7WUQ - chains A and R of the 5 polymer chains in the assembly; structure by electron microscopy, 2.90 A resolution.

== Chain A ==
Name: Guanine nucleotide-binding protein G(s) subunit alpha isoforms short
Source organism: Homo sapiens
UniProtKB: P63092 (GNAS2_HUMAN); numbering as in UniProt (aligned over 1-394)
Amino-acid sequence (394 residues; numbered 1 to 394; the number before each row is that of its first residue):
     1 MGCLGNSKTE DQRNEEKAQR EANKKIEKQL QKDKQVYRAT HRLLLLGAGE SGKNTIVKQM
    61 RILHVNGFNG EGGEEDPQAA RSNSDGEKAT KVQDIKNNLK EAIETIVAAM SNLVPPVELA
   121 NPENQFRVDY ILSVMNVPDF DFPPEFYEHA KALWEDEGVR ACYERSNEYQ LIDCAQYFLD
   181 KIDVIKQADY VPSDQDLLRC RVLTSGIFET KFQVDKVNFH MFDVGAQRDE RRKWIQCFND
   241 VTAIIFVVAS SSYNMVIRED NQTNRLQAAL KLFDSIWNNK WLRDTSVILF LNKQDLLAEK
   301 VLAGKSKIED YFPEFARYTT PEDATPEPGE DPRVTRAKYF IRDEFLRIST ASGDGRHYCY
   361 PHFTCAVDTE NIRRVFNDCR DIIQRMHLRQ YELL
Unresolved in the structure: 1-8, 48-204, 253-262, 305-306, 365-366
Differences from the reference sequence: engineered mutation Asn54 (Ser in P63092), Ala226 (Gly in P63092), Ala268 (Glu in P63092), Lys271 (Asn in P63092), Asp274 (Lys in P63092), Lys280 (Arg in P63092), Asp284 (Thr in P63092), Thr285 (Ile in P63092)

== Chain R ==
Name: Adhesion G-protein coupled receptor G2, mCherry
Source organism: Mus musculus
UniProtKB: Q8CJ12 (AGRG2_MOUSE); residues 597-1009 carry their UniProt numbers (413 of 649 residues fall inside the UniProt entry; the rest is not from it)
Amino-acid sequence (683 residues; each row starts with the number of its first residue):
   581 MKTIIALSYI FCLVFAHLTS FGILLDLSRT SLPPSQMMAL TFITYIGCGL SSIFLSVTLV
   641 TYIAFEKIRR DYPSKILIQL CAALLLLNLI FLLDSWIALY NTRGFCIAVA VFLHYFLLVS
   701 FTWMGLEAFH MYLALVKVFN TYIRKYILKF CIVGWGIPAV VVSIVLTISP DNYGIGSYGK
   761 FPNGTPDDFC WINSNVVFYI TVVGYFCVIF LLNVSMFIVV LVQLCRIKKK KQLGAQRKTS
   821 IQDLRSIAGL TFLLGITWGF AFFAWGPVNV TFMYLFAIFN TLQGFFIFIF YCAAKENVRK
   881 QWRRYLCCGK LRLAENSDWS KTATNGLKKQ TVNQGVSSSS NSLQSSCNST NSTTLLVNSD
   941 CSVHASGNGN ASTERNGVSF SVQNGDVCLH DLTGKQHMFS DKEDSCNGKS RIALRRTSKR
  1001 GSLHFIEQMH HHHHHHHGSA ENLYFQGMVS KGEEDNMAII KEFMRFKVHM EGSVNGHEFE
  1061 IEGEGEGRPY EGTQTAKLKV TKGGPLPFAW DILSPQFMYG SKAYVKHPAD IPDYLKLSFP
  1121 EGFKWERVMN FEDGGVVTVT QDSSLQDGEF IYKVKLRGTN FPSDGPVMQK KTMGWEASSE
  1181 RMYPEDGALK GEIKQRLKLK DGGHYDAEVK TTYKAKKPVQ LPGAYNVNIK LDITSHNEDY
  1241 TIVEQYERAE GRHSTGGMDE LYK
Unresolved in the structure: 581-596, 758-767, 846, 886-1263
Cystine bridges: Cys686-Cys770
Differences from the reference sequence: expression tag (581-596); linker (1010-1027)
UniProt features mapped onto this chain:
  - region: Ser600 to Ser611 (Stachel)
  - binding site (3beta-hydroxyandrost-5-en-17-one): Asn860
  - site: Leu598, Thr599 (Cleavage)
  - modified residue: Ser1002 (Phosphoserine)
  - glycosylation: Asn849 (N-linked (GlcNAc...) asparagine)

== How chain A and chain R interact ==
Residue-residue contacts (66):
  Gln31(A) - Arg724(R)
  Lys34(A) - Tyr722(R)
  Gln35(A) - Tyr722(R)  hydrogen bond (side chain-backbone)
  Arg38(A) - Tyr652(R)
  Arg38(A) - Tyr722(R)
  Ala39(A) - Asn720(R)
  His41(A) - Phe719(R)
  Lys216(A) - Asn720(R)  hydrogen bond (backbone-side chain)
  Val217(A) - Phe719(R)  hydrophobic
  Val217(A) - Asn720(R)
  Phe219(A) - Phe719(R)  hydrophobic
  Glu322(A) - Lys811(R)  salt bridge
  Arg342(A) - Gln812(R)
  Asp343(A) - Gln812(R)
  Asp343(A) - Leu813(R)
  Leu346(A) - Gln812(R)
  Leu346(A) - Leu813(R)
  Arg347(A) - Leu813(R)
  Thr350(A) - Gln812(R)
  Thr350(A) - Leu813(R)
  Tyr358(A) - Lys810(R)
  Tyr358(A) - Gln812(R)  hydrogen bond
  Cys359(A) - Gln812(R)  hydrogen bond (backbone-side chain)
  Tyr360(A) - Lys810(R)
  Pro361(A) - Gln812(R)
  Phe376(A) - Phe719(R)  hydrophobic
  Cys379(A) - Phe719(R)
  Arg380(A) - Val716(R)  hydrogen bond (side chain-backbone)
  Arg380(A) - Val718(R)
  Arg380(A) - Phe719(R)
  Asp381(A) - Ile807(R)
  Asp381(A) - Lys810(R)  salt bridge
  Ile383(A) - Val718(R)  hydrophobic
  Ile383(A) - Phe719(R)  hydrophobic
  Gln384(A) - Leu715(R)  hydrogen bond (side chain-backbone)
  Gln384(A) - Val718(R)
  Arg385(A) - Ile807(R)
  Arg385(A) - Lys810(R)
  His387(A) - Ala714(R)  hydrogen bond (side chain-backbone)
  Leu388(A) - Leu715(R)  hydrophobic
  Leu388(A) - Val800(R)  hydrophobic
  Leu388(A) - Leu804(R)  hydrophobic
  Leu388(A) - Ile807(R)  hydrophobic
  Gln390(A) - Asp651(R)
  Gln390(A) - Pro653(R)
  Gln390(A) - Lys875(R)
  Tyr391(A) - Pro653(R)  hydrophobic
  Tyr391(A) - Glu707(R)  hydrogen bond
  Tyr391(A) - His710(R)  hydrogen bond
  Tyr391(A) - Met711(R)
  Tyr391(A) - Leu833(R)  hydrophobic
  Tyr391(A) - Tyr871(R)
  Glu392(A) - Gln822(R)
  Glu392(A) - Arg825(R)  salt bridge
  Glu392(A) - Ser826(R)
  Glu392(A) - Ala874(R)
  Glu392(A) - Lys875(R)
  Glu392(A) - Glu876(R)  hydrogen bond (side chain-backbone)
  Glu392(A) - Asn877(R)
  Leu393(A) - Val800(R)  hydrophobic
  Leu393(A) - Leu804(R)
  Leu393(A) - Ser826(R)
  Leu393(A) - Leu830(R)  hydrophobic
  Leu394(A) - Leu804(R)  hydrophobic
  Leu394(A) - Ile807(R)  hydrophobic
  Leu394(A) - Gln822(R)  hydrogen bond (backbone-side chain)
Other interface residues (no listed pair), chain R (35 interface residues in all): Lys717, Ile723, Gln803, Lys808

== In short ==
33 residues of chain A face 35 of chain R across their interface; the contacts include 11 hydrogen bonds and 3
salt bridges. Polar contacts include Glu322(A)-Lys811(R), Asp381(A)-Lys810(R) and Glu392(A)-Arg825(R). From
UniProt: residue binding 3beta-hydroxyandrost-5-en-17-one Asn860(R) on chain R.
Here chain A is Guanine nucleotide-binding protein G(s) subunit alpha isoforms short (Homo sapiens) and chain
R is Adhesion G-protein coupled receptor G2, mCherry (Mus musculus). Entry 7WUQ (Tethered peptide activation
mechanism of adhesion GPCRs ADGRG2 and ADGRG4) was determined by electron microscopy together with 7WUI and
7WUJ from the same study.
